PDB entry 6O63 | X-ray diffraction, 1.80 A resolution | chains A and B

Chain A (and B):
Name: Spermidine synthase 1
From: Arabidopsis thaliana
Notes: EC 2.5.1.16; chain B of this document is another copy of the same molecule, construct and numbering; everything in this record applies to it too
UniProt: Q9ZUB3 (SPD1_ARATH); numbering as in UniProt (aligned over 1-334)
Chain sequence (337 residues; each row starts with the number of its first residue; numbers below 1 keep their minus sign (Ser-2 is residue -2)):
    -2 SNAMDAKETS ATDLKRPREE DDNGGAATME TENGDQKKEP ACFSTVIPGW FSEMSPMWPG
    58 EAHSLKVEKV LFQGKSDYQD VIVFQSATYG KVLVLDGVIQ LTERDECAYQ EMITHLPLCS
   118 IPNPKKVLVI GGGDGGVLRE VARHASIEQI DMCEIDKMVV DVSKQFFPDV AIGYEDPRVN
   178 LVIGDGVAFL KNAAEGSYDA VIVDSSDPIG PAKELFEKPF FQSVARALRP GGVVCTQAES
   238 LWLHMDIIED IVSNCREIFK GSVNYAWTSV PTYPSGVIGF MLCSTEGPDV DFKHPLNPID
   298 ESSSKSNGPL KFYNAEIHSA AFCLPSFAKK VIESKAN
Disordered / not traced: -2 to 36, 300-302, 331-334 (chain B: -2 to 39, 298-303, 332-334)
Sequence notes: expression tag (-2 to 0)
Curated features (UniProtKB/Swiss-Prot):
  - active site: Asp201 (Proton acceptor)
  - binding site (S-adenosyl 3-(methylsulfanyl)propylamine): Gln76, Gln107, Asp131, Glu151, Asp182, Gly183, Asp201
  - binding site (putrescine): Tyr106, Asp201 to Asp204, Tyr270
From the paper describing this entry:
  - catalytic residues: Asp201, Asp204 (proposed by the authors, not directly observed)

Chain A / chain B interface:
Pairs across the interface (110; chain A residue first):
  Pro37(A) with Phe40(B); Gln70(B); Ile79(B)
  Ala38(A) with Phe40(B), hydrophobic; Gln70(B)
  Cys39(A) with Phe40(B), hydrophobic
  Phe40(A) with Phe40(B), hydrogen bond (backbone-backbone); Thr42(B); Pro45(B); Gly46(B), hydrogen bond (backbone-backbone); Trp47(B); Phe48(B), hydrophobic; Val64(B), hydrophobic
  Ser41(A) with Phe40(B), hydrogen bond (backbone-backbone)
  Thr42(A) with Phe40(B), hydrogen bond (backbone-backbone); Ser41(B); Thr42(B), hydrogen bond (backbone-backbone)
  Val43(A) with Thr42(B); Val43(B); Pro45(B), hydrophobic
  Ile44(A) with Ser41(B); Thr42(B), hydrogen bond (backbone-backbone); Met51(B), hydrophobic
  Trp47(A) with Val43(B), hydrophobic; Met51(B), hydrophobic; Gly57(B); Glu58(B); Ala59(B)
  Ser49(A) with Val43(B); Ile44(B)
  Met51(A) with Ile44(B), hydrophobic; Trp47(B), hydrophobic
  Pro56(A) with Thr85(B), hydrogen bond (backbone-side chain)
  Gly57(A) with Trp47(B); Leu62(B); Lys63(B), hydrogen bond (backbone-backbone); Thr85(B)
  Glu58(A) with Trp47(B); His60(B), salt bridge; Ser61(B); Leu62(B); Tyr86(B), hydrogen bond
  Ala59(A) with Ile44(B), hydrophobic; Trp47(B); Ala59(B); His60(B); Ser61(B), hydrogen bond (backbone-backbone)
  His60(A) with Ala59(B); His60(B)
  Ser61(A) with Val43(B); Glu58(B); Ala59(B), hydrogen bond (backbone-backbone)
  Leu62(A) with Gly57(B)
  Lys63(A) with Gly57(B), hydrogen bond (backbone-backbone)
  Thr85(A) with Pro56(B), hydrogen bond (side chain-backbone); Gly57(B)
  Tyr86(A) with Glu58(B), hydrogen bond; Leu240(B)
  Arg101(A) with Trp239(B), hydrogen bond (side chain-backbone); Leu240(B)
  Asp102(A) with Trp239(B)
  Ala105(A) with Trp239(B), hydrophobic
  Trp239(A) with Arg101(B), hydrogen bond (backbone-side chain); Asp102(B); Ala105(B), hydrophobic; Ser266(B), hydrogen bond; Pro268(B); Phe309(B), hydrophobic
  Leu240(A) with Tyr86(B); Arg101(B)
  Trp264(A) with Ser266(B)
  Ser266(A) with Trp239(B), hydrogen bond; Trp264(B); Val274(B)
  Pro268(A) with Trp239(B); Ser272(B)
  Ser272(A) with Pro268(B)
  Val274(A) with Ser266(B)
  Leu307(A) with Ser323(B)
  Lys308(A) with Ser323(B); Phe324(B), hydrogen bond (backbone-backbone)
  Phe309(A) with Trp239(B), hydrophobic; Pro322(B); Ser323(B), hydrogen bond (backbone-backbone)
  Tyr310(A) with Ser323(B), hydrogen bond (backbone-side chain)
  Asn311(A) with Leu321(B), hydrogen bond (side chain-backbone); Pro322(B); Ser323(B), hydrogen bond
  Glu313(A) with Cys320(B)
  Ile314(A) with Cys320(B); Leu321(B); Pro322(B)
  Ala317(A) with Ala317(B), hydrophobic; Cys320(B), hydrophobic
  Cys320(A) with Glu313(B); Ile314(B); Ala317(B), hydrophobic
  Leu321(A) with Asn311(B), hydrogen bond (backbone-side chain); Ile314(B)
  Pro322(A) with Phe309(B); Asn311(B); Ile314(B)
  Ser323(A) with Leu307(B); Lys308(B); Phe309(B), hydrogen bond (backbone-backbone); Tyr310(B), hydrogen bond (side chain-backbone); Asn311(B), hydrogen bond
  Phe324(A) with Lys308(B), hydrogen bond (backbone-backbone)
  Lys326(A) with Asn311(B); Glu313(B)
Other interface residues (no listed pair), chain A (48 interface residues in all): Cys104, Gly273, Lys327
Other interface residues (no listed pair), chain B (52 interface residues in all): Val67, Ala84, Cys104, Gly273, Pro306, Lys326

Overview:
The interface between chain A and chain B involves 48 residues on one side and 52 on the other, with 28
hydrogen bonds and 1 salt bridge. Among the polar pairs are Glu58(A)-His60(B), Pro56(A)-Thr85(B) and
Glu58(A)-Tyr86(B). From the paper: catalytic residues Asp201(A) and Asp204(A).
Both chains are Spermidine synthase 1 (Arabidopsis thaliana). Entry 6O63 (Crystal Structure of Arabidopsis
thaliana Spermidine Synthase isoform 1 (AtSPDS1)) was determined by X-ray diffraction together with 6O64 and
6O65 from the same study.
